PDB entry 2I9K | X-ray diffraction, 2.65 A resolution | chains D and A of the 3 polymer chains in the assembly

[Chain D]
Molecule: 13-nt DNA strand
Sequence (13 nucleotides; row label = number of the first residue in the row):
   421 TGATAGCGCT ATC

[Chain A]
Protein: Modification methylase HhaI
Source organism: Haemophilus haemolyticus
Notes: EC 2.1.1.73
UniProtKB: P05102 (MTH1_HAEPH); residue numbers follow UniProt; this construct covers 1-327
Sequence (327 residues; row label = number of the first residue in the row):
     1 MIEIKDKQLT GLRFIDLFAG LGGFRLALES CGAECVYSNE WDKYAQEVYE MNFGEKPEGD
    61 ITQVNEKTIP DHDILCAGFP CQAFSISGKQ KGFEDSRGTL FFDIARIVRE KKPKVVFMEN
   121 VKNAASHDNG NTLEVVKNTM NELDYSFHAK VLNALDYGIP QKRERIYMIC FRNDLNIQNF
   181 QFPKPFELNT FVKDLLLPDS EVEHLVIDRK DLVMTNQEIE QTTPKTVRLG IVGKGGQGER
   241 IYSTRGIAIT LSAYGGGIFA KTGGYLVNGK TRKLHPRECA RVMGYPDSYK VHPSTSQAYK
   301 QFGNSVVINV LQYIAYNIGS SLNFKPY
Construct notes: engineered mutation Ala-124 (Phe in P05102)
Residues lining bound ligands: S-adenosylhomocysteine (SAH): Phe-18, Ala-19, Gly-20, Leu-21, Gly-22, Gly-23, Phe-24, Asn-39, Glu-40, Trp-41, Asp-42, Asp-60, Ile-61, Thr-62, Gly-78, Phe-79, Pro-80, Leu-100, Tyr-285, Gln-301, Asn-304, Ser-305, Val-306
Swiss-Prot annotation at these positions:
  - active site: Cys-81

[Chain D / chain A interface]
Residue-residue contacts - 45 pairs, chain D then chain A:
  DT424(D) with Arg-228(A), salt bridge to the phosphate
  DA425(D) with Lys-162(A), phosphate contact; Thr-226(A), hydrogen bond to the phosphate; Arg-228(A), salt bridge to the phosphate; Arg-240(A), base contact; Tyr-242(A), hydrogen bond to the phosphate
  DG426(D) with Ser-85(A), phosphate contact; Ile-86(A), hydrogen bond to the base; Ser-87(A), base contact; Lys-162(A), salt bridge to the phosphate; Gln-237(A), hydrogen bond to the base; Arg-240(A), hydrogen bond to the base; Ile-249(A), phosphate contact; Thr-250(A), hydrogen bond to the phosphate
  DC427(D) with Gly-78(A), base contact; Phe-79(A), hydrogen bond to the base; Cys-81(A), base contact; Ser-85(A), hydrogen bond to the phosphate; Ile-86(A), phosphate contact; Glu-119(A), hydrogen bond to the base; Asn-120(A), base contact; Val-121(A), phosphate contact; Arg-163(A), hydrogen bond to the base; Arg-165(A), salt bridge to the phosphate; Thr-250(A), phosphate contact; Ser-252(A), phosphate contact; Ala-253(A), hydrogen bond to the phosphate; Gly-303(A), sugar contact; Asn-304(A), base contact; Ser-305(A), base contact
  DG428(D) with Gln-82(A), phosphate contact; Ser-85(A), sugar contact; Ser-87(A), hydrogen bond to the sugar; Gly-88(A), hydrogen bond to the sugar; Gln-237(A), hydrogen bond to the base; Ser-252(A), phosphate contact; Ala-253(A), hydrogen bond to the phosphate; Tyr-254(A), hydrogen bond to the phosphate; Gly-255(A), hydrogen bond to the phosphate; Gly-256(A), hydrogen bond to the base
  DC429(D) with Gln-82(A), phosphate contact; Arg-97(A), salt bridge to the phosphate; Tyr-254(A), hydrogen bond to the base; Gly-255(A), base contact; Gly-256(A), base contact
Also at the interface, not in a pair above, chain D (7 interface residues in all): DT430
Also at the interface, not in a pair above, chain A (33 interface residues in all): Pro-80, Lys-89, Leu-251

[Overview]
7 residues of chain D face 33 of chain A across their interface, with 19 hydrogen bonds and 5 salt bridges.
Among the polar pairs are DG426(D)/Ile-86(A), DG426(D)/Gln-237(A) and DG426(D)/Arg-240(A). Bound to chain A:
S-adenosylhomocysteine. Curated annotation (UniProt) lists active-site residue Cys-81(A) on chain A.
Here chain D is a 13-nt DNA strand and chain A is Modification methylase HhaI (Haemophilus haemolyticus).
Entry 2I9K (Engineered Extrahelical Base Destabilization Enhances Sequence Discrimination of DNA
Methyltransferase M.HhaI) was determined by X-ray diffraction.
